2OH5 - chain A; structure by X-ray diffraction, 1.98 A resolution.

Chain A:
Molecule: Polyhedrin
Source organism: Bombyx mori cypovirus 1
UniProtKB: O10693 (O10693_CPVBM); residues 2-248 here = UniProt positions 2-248
Chain sequence (248 residues; each row starts with the number of its first residue):
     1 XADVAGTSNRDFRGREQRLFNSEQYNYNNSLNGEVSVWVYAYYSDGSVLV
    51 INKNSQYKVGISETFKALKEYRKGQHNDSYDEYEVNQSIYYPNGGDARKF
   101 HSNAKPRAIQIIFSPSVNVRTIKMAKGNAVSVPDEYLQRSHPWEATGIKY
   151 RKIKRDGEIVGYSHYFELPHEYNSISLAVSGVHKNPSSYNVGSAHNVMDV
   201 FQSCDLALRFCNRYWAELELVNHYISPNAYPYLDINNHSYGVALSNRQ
Modified residues: ACE (acetyl group) at position 1
Construct notes: modified residue (1)
Small-molecule neighbours:
  - ATP (adenosine-5'-triphosphate): Tyr25, Lys152, Lys154, Gly157, Ile159, Tyr162, Lys184
  - CTP (cytidine-5'-triphosphate): Gly74, His76, Asn77, Asp78, Ser79, Tyr80, Asp81, Glu84, Asp96, Ala97, Arg98
  - GTP (guanosine-5'-triphosphate): Lys126, Glu167, Pro169, His170, Tyr172, Asn173

In short:
Chain A binds GTP, ATP and CTP.
Chain A is Polyhedrin (Bombyx mori cypovirus 1); the structure, The Crystal Structure of Infectious Cypovirus
Polyhedra, was determined by X-ray diffraction, deposited together with 2OH6 and 2OH7.
